8SSN - chain A; structure by X-ray diffraction, 2.86 A resolution.

== Chain A ==
Protein: Tyrosine-protein kinase ABL1
Source organism: Homo sapiens
Notes: EC 2.7.10.2
Reference sequence: P00519 (ABL1_HUMAN); residues 83-529 here correspond to UniProt positions 64-510 (UniProt number = residue number - 19)
Chain sequence (448 residues; numbered 82 to 529; the number before each row is that of its first residue):
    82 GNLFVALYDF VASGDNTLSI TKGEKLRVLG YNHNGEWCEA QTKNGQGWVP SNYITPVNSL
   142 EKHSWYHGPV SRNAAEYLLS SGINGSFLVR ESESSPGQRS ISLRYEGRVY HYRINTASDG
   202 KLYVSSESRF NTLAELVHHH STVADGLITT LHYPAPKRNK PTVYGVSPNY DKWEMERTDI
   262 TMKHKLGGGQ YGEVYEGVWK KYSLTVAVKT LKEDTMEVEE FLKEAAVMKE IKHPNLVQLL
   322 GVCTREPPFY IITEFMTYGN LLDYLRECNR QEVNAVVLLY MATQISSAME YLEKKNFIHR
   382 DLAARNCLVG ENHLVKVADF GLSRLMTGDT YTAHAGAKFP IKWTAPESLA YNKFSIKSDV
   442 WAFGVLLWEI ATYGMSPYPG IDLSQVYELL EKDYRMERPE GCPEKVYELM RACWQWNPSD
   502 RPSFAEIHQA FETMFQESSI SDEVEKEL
Not modelled in the structure: 251-259, 271-273, 410-420, 461, 475, 527-529
Differences from the reference sequence: expression tag (82)
Residues lining bound ligands:
  - asciminib (AY7): Arg-351, Ala-356, Leu-359, Leu-360, Ala-363, Leu-448, Ile-451, Ala-452, Thr-453, Tyr-454, Met-456, Pro-480, Glu-481, Gly-482, Cys-483, Pro-484, Val-487, Phe-512, Ile-521
  - SKI (6,7-dimethoxy-N-(4-phenoxyphenyl)quinazolin-4-amine): Leu-267, Val-275, Ala-288, Lys-290, Val-318, Leu-320, Ile-332, Thr-334, Glu-335, Phe-336, Met-337, Thr-338, Tyr-339, Gly-340, Leu-389, Ala-399, Asp-400, Phe-401, Leu-403
Swiss-Prot annotation at these positions:
  - motif: Asp-400 to Trp-424 (Kinase activation loop)
  - active site: Asp-382 (Proton acceptor)
  - binding site (ATP): Leu-267 to Val-275, Lys-290, Glu-335 to Asn-341
  - modified residue: Tyr-89 (Phosphotyrosine), Tyr-134 (Phosphotyrosine), Tyr-147 (Phosphotyrosine), Tyr-158 (Phosphotyrosine), Tyr-191 (Phosphotyrosine), Tyr-204 (Phosphotyrosine), Tyr-234 (Phosphotyrosine), Tyr-245 (Phosphotyrosine), Ser-248 (Phosphoserine), Tyr-272 (Phosphotyrosine), Tyr-276 (Phosphotyrosine), Tyr-412 (Phosphotyrosine), Tyr-432 (Phosphotyrosine), Ser-465 (Phosphoserine)
Reported in the primary citation:
  - conformationally variable residues (helix shift): Glu-305, Asp-400
  - binding site for SKI: Lys-290, Thr-334, Met-337
  - contacts within the chain: Asp-96/Ser-248 (hydrogen bond)
  - mutagenesis - S248P: increased growth in response to asciminib (citing earlier work)

== Summary ==
Bound to chain A: asciminib and compound SKI. Curated annotation (UniProt) lists active-site residue Asp-382
and 17 ATP-binding residues. The paper reports a binding site for SKI at Lys-290, Thr-334 and Met-337; S248P
increases growth in response to asciminib.
Chain A is Tyrosine-protein kinase ABL1 (Homo sapiens); the structure, Abl kinase in complex with SKI and
asciminib, was determined by X-ray diffraction, deposited together with 8SSO and 8SSP.
